PDB entry 6VIK | X-ray diffraction, 1.70 A resolution | chain B

Chain B:
Molecule: Rab-like protein 3
Organism: Mus musculus
UniProtKB: Q9D4V7 (RABL3_MOUSE); residue numbers follow UniProt; this construct covers 2-42, 47-216
Chain sequence (241 residues; numbered -28 to 216; 4 numbers in that range are skipped by the numbering (no residue carries them; nothing is unmodelled there); the number before each row is that of its first residue; numbers below 1 keep their minus sign (Met-28 is residue -28)):
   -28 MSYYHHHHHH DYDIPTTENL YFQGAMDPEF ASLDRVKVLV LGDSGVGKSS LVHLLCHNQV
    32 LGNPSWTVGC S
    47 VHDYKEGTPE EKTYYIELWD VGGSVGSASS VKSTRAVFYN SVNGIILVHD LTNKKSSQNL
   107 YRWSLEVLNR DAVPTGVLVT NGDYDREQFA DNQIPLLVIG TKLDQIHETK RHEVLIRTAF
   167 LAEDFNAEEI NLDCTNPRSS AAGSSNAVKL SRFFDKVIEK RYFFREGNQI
Unresolved in the structure: -28 to 0, 72-77, 114-137, 208-216
Construct notes: initiating methionine (-28); expression tag (-27 to 1)
Ion coordination: Mg2+: Asp66 (together with GTP-gamma-S)
Ligand contacts: GTP-gamma-S (GSP; 5'-guanosine-diphosphate-monothiophosphate): Asp14, Ser15, Gly16, Val17, Gly18, Lys19, Ser20, Ser21, Asp66, Gly68, Thr147, Lys148, Asp150, Gln151, Leu178, Asp179, Cys180, Thr181
UniProt features mapped onto this chain:
  - binding site (GTP): Gly16 to Ser21, Lys148 to Asp150, Asp179, Cys180
Reported in the primary citation:
  - conformationally variable residues (loop rearrangement): Thr38 to Gly40

In short:
Ligands of chain B: GTP-gamma-S. From UniProt: 11 GTP-binding residues. The paper reports conformational
variability at Thr38.
Chain B is Rab-like protein 3 (Mus musculus); the structure, Crystal structure of mouse xm RABL3 in complex
with GTPgammsS, was determined by X-ray diffraction, deposited together with 6VIH and 6VII.
